PDB entry 6J2E | X-ray diffraction, 2.10 A resolution | chains A and C of the 3 polymer chains in the assembly

Chain A:
Name: MHC class I antigen
From: Pteropus alecto
Reference sequence: A0A125R585 (A0A125R585_PTEAL); residues 1-277 here correspond to UniProt positions 25-301 (UniProt number = residue number + 24)
Amino-acid sequence (277 residues; row label = number of the first residue in the row):
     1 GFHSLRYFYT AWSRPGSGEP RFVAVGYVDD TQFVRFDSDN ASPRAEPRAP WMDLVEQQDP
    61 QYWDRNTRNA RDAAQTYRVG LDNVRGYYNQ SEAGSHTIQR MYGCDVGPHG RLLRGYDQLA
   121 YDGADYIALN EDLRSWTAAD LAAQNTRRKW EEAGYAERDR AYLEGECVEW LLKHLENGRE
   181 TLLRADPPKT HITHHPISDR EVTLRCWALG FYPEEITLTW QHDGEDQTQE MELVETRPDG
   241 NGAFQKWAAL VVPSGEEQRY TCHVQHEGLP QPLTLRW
Disulfide bonds: C104-C167, C206-C262
What the authors report for this chain:
  - contacts within the chain: D59-R65 (hydrogen bond)

Chain C:
Name: Ebov-NP1
Amino-acid sequence (10 residues; each row starts with the number of its first residue):
     1 DFQESADSFL

How chain A and chain C interact:
Residue-residue contacts (39):
  Y7(A) with D1(C); F2(C), hydrogen bond (side chain-backbone)
  Y9(A) with F2(C); Q3(C)
  A24(A) with F2(C), hydrophobic
  Y62(A) with D1(C)
  R65(A) with D1(C), salt bridge
  N66(A) with D1(C), hydrogen bond; F2(C), hydrogen bond (side chain-backbone)
  N69(A) with F2(C), hydrogen bond (side chain-backbone); Q3(C); E4(C)
  A70(A) with F2(C), hydrophobic
  D72(A) with S5(C)
  A73(A) with S5(C)
  T76(A) with S5(C), hydrogen bond; D7(C), hydrogen bond (side chain-backbone); F9(C); L10(C)
  Y77(A) with L10(C), hydrophobic
  V79(A) with S8(C)
  G80(A) with L10(C)
  N83(A) with L10(C), hydrogen bond (side chain-backbone)
  Y87(A) with L10(C), hydrogen bond (side chain-backbone)
  R100(A) with Q3(C), hydrogen bond
  Y102(A) with F2(C); Q3(C), hydrogen bond (side chain-backbone)
  L119(A) with L10(C), hydrophobic
  T146(A) with L10(C), hydrogen bond (side chain-backbone)
  K149(A) with L10(C), hydrogen bond (side chain-backbone)
  W150(A) with F9(C), hydrogen bond (side chain-backbone); L10(C)
  A153(A) with F9(C), hydrophobic
  Y155(A) with Q3(C), hydrogen bond; F9(C), hydrophobic
  D159(A) with Q3(C), hydrogen bond
  Y162(A) with D1(C), hydrogen bond (side chain-backbone); Q3(C)
  W170(A) with D1(C)
Also at the interface, not in a pair above, chain A (31 interface residues in all): V34, F36, A45, R158
Also at the interface, not in a pair above, chain C (10 interface residues in all): A6
From the paper, about this interface:
  - pairs named by the authors: R65(A)-D1(C) (hydrogen bond)

In short:
Chain A and chain C form an interface of 31 and 10 residues respectively, with 16 hydrogen bonds and 1 salt
bridge. Polar contacts include R65(A)-D1(C), Y7(A)-F2(C) and N66(A)-D1(C). The authors report a hydrogen bond
between R65(A) and D1(C). From the paper: contacts within the chain involving D59(A) and R65(A).
Chain A is MHC class I antigen (Pteropus alecto) and chain C is Ebov-NP1; the structure, Crystal structure of
bat (Pteropus Alecto) MHC class I Ptal-N*01:01 in complex with Ebola virus-derived peptide ..., was determined
by X-ray diffraction (same publication as 6J2D, 6J2F, 6J2G, 6J2H, 6J2I, 6J2J and 6K7T).
